Entry 4FQV (X-ray diffraction, 5.75 A resolution (low resolution: residue-level contacts below are approximate; hydrogen-bond / salt-bridge calls are withheld)); this record covers chains B and C of the 12 polymer chains in the assembly.

[Chain B]
Name: Hemagglutinin HA2
Source organism: Influenza A virus
Reference sequence: Q6VMK1 (Q6VMK1_9INFA); residues 1-176 here correspond to UniProt positions 349-524 (UniProt number = residue number + 348)
Amino-acid sequence (176 residues; row label = number of the first residue in the row):
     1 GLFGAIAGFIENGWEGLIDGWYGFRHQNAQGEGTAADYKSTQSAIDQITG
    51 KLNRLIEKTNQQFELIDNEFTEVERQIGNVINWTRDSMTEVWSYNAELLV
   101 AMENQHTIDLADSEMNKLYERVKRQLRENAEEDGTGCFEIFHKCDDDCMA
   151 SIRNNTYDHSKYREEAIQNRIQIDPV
Unresolved in the structure: 171-176
Cystine bridges: Cys144-Cys148

[Chain C]
Name: Hemagglutinin HA1
Source organism: Influenza A virus
Reference sequence: Q6VMK1 (Q6VMK1_9INFA); the construct lacks a stretch of the UniProt sequence and is renumbered around it, so the offset changes along the chain: 11-141 = UniProt 26-156; 143-158 = UniProt 157-172; 159-263 = UniProt 175-279; 265-276 = UniProt 280-291; 1 more segments
Amino-acid sequence (327 residues; numbered 7 to 332 plus 3 insertion-coded residues; 2 numbers in that range are skipped by the numbering (no residue carries them; nothing is unmodelled there); the number before each row is that of its first residue; a row labelled like 158A-158B holds insertion residues (158A, then the next letters in order)):
     7 ADPGDKICLGHHAVSNGTKVNTLTERGVEVVNATETVERTNVPRICSKGK
    57 RTVDLGQCGLLGTITGPPQCDQFLEFSADLIIERREGSDVCYPGKFVNEE
   107 ALRQILRESGGIDKETMGFTYSGIRTNGTTSACRR
   143 SGSSFYAEMKWLLSNT
158A-158B DN
   159 AAFPQMTKSYKNTRKDPALIIWGIHHSGSTTEQTKLYGSGNKLITVGSSN
   209 YQQSFVPSPGARPQVNGQSGRIDFHWLILNPNDTVTFSFNGAFIALDRAS
   259 FLRGK
   265 SMGIQSEVQVDA
  276A N
   277 CEGDCYHSGGTIISNLPFQNINSRAVGKCPRYVKQESLLLATGMKNVPEI
   327 PKRRRR
Unresolved in the structure: 7-10, 326-332
Differences from the reference sequence: expression tag (7-10); conflict Leu254 (Pro270 in Q6VMK1)
Cystine bridges: Cys52-Cys277, Cys64-Cys76, Cys97-Cys139, Cys281-Cys305
From the paper describing this entry:
  - post-translational modification sites: Asn38

[How chain B and chain C interact]
Residue-residue contacts - 10 pairs, chain B then chain C:
  Gln47(B) - Thr30(C)
  Gly50(B) - Thr30(C)
  Lys51(B) - Leu29(C)
  Arg54(B) - Thr28(C)
  Arg54(B) - Leu29(C)
  Arg54(B) - Arg32(C)
  Glu57(B) - Arg32(C)
  Gln61(B) - Lys310(C)
  Met102(B) - Leu29(C)
  Glu103(B) - Leu29(C)
Interface residues without a listed pair, chain B (12 interface residues in all): Asn53, Asn60, His106, Leu110

[Overview]
12 residues of chain B and 5 residues of chain C are in contact. From the paper: a modification site at
Asn38(C).
Chain B is Hemagglutinin HA2 and chain C is Hemagglutinin HA1, both from Influenza A virus; the structure,
Crystal structure of broadly neutralizing antibody CR9114 bound to H7 influenza hemagglutinin, was determined
by X-ray diffraction together with 4FQH, 4FQI, 4FQJ, 4FQK, 4FQM and 4FQY from the same study.
